7Z4S - chains A and B of the 4 polymer chains in the assembly; structure by X-ray diffraction, 1.70 A resolution.

== Chain A (and B) ==
Name: 3C-like proteinase nsp5
From: Severe acute respiratory syndrome coronavirus 2
Notes: EC 3.4.22.69; chain B of this document is another copy of the same molecule, construct and numbering; everything in this record applies to it too
Reference sequence: P0DTC1 (R1A_SARS2); residues 1-306 here correspond to UniProt positions 3264-3569 (UniProt number = residue number + 3263)
Amino-acid sequence (306 residues; each row starts with the number of its first residue):
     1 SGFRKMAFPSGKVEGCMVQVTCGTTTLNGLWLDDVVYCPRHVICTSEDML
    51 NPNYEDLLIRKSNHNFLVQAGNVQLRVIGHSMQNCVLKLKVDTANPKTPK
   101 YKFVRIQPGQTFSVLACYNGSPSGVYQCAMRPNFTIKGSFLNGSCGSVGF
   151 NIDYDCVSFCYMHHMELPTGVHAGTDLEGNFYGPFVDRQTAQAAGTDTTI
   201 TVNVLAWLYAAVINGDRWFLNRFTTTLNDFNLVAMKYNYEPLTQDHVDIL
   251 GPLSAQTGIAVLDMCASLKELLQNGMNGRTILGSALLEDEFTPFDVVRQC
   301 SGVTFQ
Modified / non-standard residues: Cys156 (S-hydroxycysteine; CSO)
What the authors report for this chain:
  - catalytic residues: His41, Gly143, Cys145
  - self-association interface (contacts with another copy of this molecule); pairs are residue here / residue on that copy: Ser1-Glu166
  - contacts within the chain: His41-Cys145

== How chain A and chain B interact ==
Residue-residue contacts (82):
  Ser1(A) - Gly138(B)
  Ser1(A) - Ser139(B)
  Ser1(A) - Phe140(B)  hydrogen bond (backbone-backbone)
  Ser1(A) - Glu166(B)  hydrogen bond (backbone-side chain)
  Ser1(A) - His172(B)  hydrogen bond (backbone-side chain)
  Gly2(A) - Gly138(B)
  Gly2(A) - Ser139(B)  hydrogen bond (backbone-side chain)
  Arg4(A) - Lys5(B)
  Arg4(A) - Gln127(B)
  Arg4(A) - Cys128(B)
  Arg4(A) - Lys137(B)  hydrogen bond (side chain-backbone)
  Arg4(A) - Glu290(B)  salt bridge
  Lys5(A) - Arg4(B)
  Lys5(A) - Tyr126(B)
  Met6(A) - Gly124(B)
  Met6(A) - Val125(B)
  Met6(A) - Tyr126(B)  hydrophobic
  Met6(A) - Ser139(B)
  Ala7(A) - Gly124(B)
  Ala7(A) - Val125(B)  hydrogen bond (backbone-backbone)
  Phe8(A) - Val125(B)
  Pro9(A) - Ser10(B)
  Pro9(A) - Glu14(B)
  Pro9(A) - Pro122(B)  hydrophobic
  Pro9(A) - Ser123(B)
  Ser10(A) - Pro9(B)
  Ser10(A) - Ser10(B)  hydrogen bond (side chain-backbone)
  Ser10(A) - Glu14(B)  hydrogen bond (backbone-side chain)
  Gly11(A) - Gly11(B)
  Gly11(A) - Glu14(B)  hydrogen bond (backbone-side chain)
  Glu14(A) - Pro9(B)
  Glu14(A) - Ser10(B)  hydrogen bond (side chain-backbone)
  Glu14(A) - Gly11(B)  hydrogen bond (side chain-backbone)
  Pro122(A) - Pro9(B)  hydrophobic
  Ser123(A) - Pro9(B)
  Gly124(A) - Met6(B)
  Gly124(A) - Ala7(B)
  Gly124(A) - Pro9(B)
  Val125(A) - Met6(B)
  Val125(A) - Ala7(B)  hydrogen bond (backbone-backbone)
  Val125(A) - Phe8(B)
  Val125(A) - Val125(B)  hydrophobic
  Tyr126(A) - Arg4(B)
  Tyr126(A) - Lys5(B)
  Tyr126(A) - Met6(B)  hydrophobic
  Gln127(A) - Arg4(B)  hydrogen bond (backbone-side chain)
  Cys128(A) - Arg4(B)
  Lys137(A) - Arg4(B)  hydrogen bond (backbone-side chain)
  Gly138(A) - Ser1(B)
  Gly138(A) - Gly2(B)
  Ser139(A) - Ser1(B)
  Ser139(A) - Gly2(B)  hydrogen bond (side chain-backbone)
  Ser139(A) - Met6(B)
  Ser139(A) - Gln299(B)  hydrogen bond
  Phe140(A) - Ser1(B)  hydrogen bond (backbone-backbone)
  Leu141(A) - Gln299(B)
  Leu141(A) - Cys300(B)
  Leu141(A) - Ser301(B)
  Leu141(A) - Gly302(B)
  Glu166(A) - Ser1(B)  hydrogen bond (side chain-backbone)
  His172(A) - Ser1(B)  hydrogen bond (side chain-backbone)
  Gly283(A) - Leu286(B)
  Ala285(A) - Ala285(B)  hydrophobic
  Ala285(A) - Leu286(B)  hydrophobic
  Leu286(A) - Gly283(B)
  Leu286(A) - Ala285(B)  hydrophobic
  Glu290(A) - Arg4(B)  salt bridge
  Gln299(A) - Ser139(B)  hydrogen bond
  Gln299(A) - Leu141(B)
  Cys300(A) - Leu141(B)
  Ser301(A) - Leu141(B)
  Gly302(A) - Tyr118(B)
  Gly302(A) - Leu141(B)
  Val303(A) - Ser123(B)  hydrogen bond (backbone-side chain)
  Thr304(A) - Tyr118(B)
  Thr304(A) - Ser121(B)
  Thr304(A) - Pro122(B)
  Thr304(A) - Ser123(B)
  Phe305(A) - Ser121(B)
  Phe305(A) - Pro122(B)  hydrogen bond (backbone-backbone)
  Phe305(A) - Ser123(B)
  Gln306(A) - Ser121(B)  hydrogen bond
Interface residues without a listed pair, chain A (43 interface residues in all): Phe3, Lys12, Leu115, Tyr118, Gly170, Thr280
Interface residues without a listed pair, chain B (41 interface residues in all): Phe3, Lys12, Leu115, Gly170, Thr280, Arg298

== Overview ==
43 residues of chain A face 41 of chain B across their interface, with 23 hydrogen bonds and 2 salt bridges.
Among the polar pairs are Arg4(A)-Glu290(B), Ser1(A)-Glu166(B) and Ser1(A)-His172(B). The paper reports
catalytic residues His41(A), Gly143(A) and Cys145(A); a self-association interface involving Ser1(A) and
Glu166(A).
Chain A and chain B are both 3C-like proteinase nsp5 (Severe acute respiratory syndrome coronavirus 2); the
structure, Crystal structure of SARS-CoV-2 Mpro in complex with cyclic peptide GM4 including unnatural amino
acids, was determined by X-ray diffraction.
